PDB entry 6LA8 | X-ray diffraction, 3.40 A resolution | chains J and K of the 19 polymer chains in the assembly

[Chain J]
Molecule: 349-nt DNA strand
Organism: other sequences
Sequence (349 nucleotides; each row starts with the number of its first residue):
     1 CGCTGGTTTT TTTTTTCATG TGCCGGTCTC ACACGTGCCT GGAGACTAGT AAGCGCTTCT
    61 AGTGGCGGTT AAAACGCGGT AGACAGCGCG TACGTGCGTT TAAGCGGTGC TAGAGCTGTC
   121 TACGACCAAT TGAGCGGCCT CGGCACCGGG ATGCGTTTTT TTTTTCATAC TCGAGCATGC
   181 TTTTTTTTTT CATGTGCCGG TCTCACACGT GCCTGGAGAC TAGTAAGCGC TTCTAGTGGC
   241 GGTTAAAACG CGGTAGACAG CGCGTACGTG CGTTTAAGCG GTGCTAGAGC TGTCTACGAC
   301 CAATTGAGCG GCCTCGGCAC CGGGATGCGT TTTTTTTTTC CAGCGGTAC
Metal / ion sites: K+ site 1 near DT60 (its only coordinating residue here); Ca2+ site 1 near DG134 (its only coordinating residue here); K+ site 2: DT234, DA235; Ca2+ site 2: DT275 (shared with 1 residue of chain I); Ca2+ site 3 near DT336 (its only coordinating residue here)

[Chain K]
Molecule: Histone H3.1
Organism: Homo sapiens
UniProt: P68431 (H31_HUMAN); residues 0-135 here correspond to UniProt positions 1-136 (UniProt number = residue number + 1)
Sequence (136 residues; numbered 0 to 135; the number before each row is that of its first residue; numbering starts at 0):
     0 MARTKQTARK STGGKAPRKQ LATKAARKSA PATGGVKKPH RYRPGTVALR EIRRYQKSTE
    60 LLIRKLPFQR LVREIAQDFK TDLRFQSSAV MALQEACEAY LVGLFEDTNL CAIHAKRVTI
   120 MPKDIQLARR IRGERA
Not modelled in the structure: 0-36
Curated features (UniProtKB/Swiss-Prot):
  - modified residue: Arg2 (Asymmetric dimethylarginine), Thr3 (Phosphothreonine), Lys4 (Allysine), Gln5 (5-glutamyl dopamine), Thr6 (Phosphothreonine), Arg8 (Citrulline), Lys9 (N6,N6,N6-trimethyllysine), Ser10 (ADP-ribosylserine), Thr11 (Phosphothreonine), Lys14 (N6-(2-hydroxyisobutyryl)lysine), Arg17 (Asymmetric dimethylarginine), Lys18 (N6-(2-hydroxyisobutyryl)lysine), Lys23 (N6-(2-hydroxyisobutyryl)lysine), Arg26 (Citrulline), Lys27 (N6,N6,N6-trimethyllysine), Ser28 (ADP-ribosylserine), Lys36 (N6,N6,N6-trimethyllysine), Lys37 (N6-methyllysine), Tyr41 (Phosphotyrosine), Lys56 (N6,N6,N6-trimethyllysine) and 8 more in UniProt
  - lipidation: Lys18 (N6-decanoyllysine)

[How chain J and chain K interact]
Pairs across the interface - 27 pairs, chain J then chain K:
  DT19(J) - His39(K)  sugar contact
  DT19(J) - Tyr41(K)  sugar contact
  DG20(J) - Tyr41(K)  sugar contact
  DT21(J) - Arg49(K)  salt bridge to the phosphate
  DG22(J) - Lys56(K)  salt bridge to the phosphate
  DG94(J) - Pro43(K)  phosphate contact
  DG94(J) - Gly44(K)  hydrogen bond to the phosphate
  DT95(J) - Arg40(K)  hydrogen bond to the base
  DT95(J) - Tyr41(K)  sugar contact
  DT95(J) - Arg42(K)  phosphate contact
  DT95(J) - Pro43(K)  sugar contact
  DT95(J) - Gly44(K)  hydrogen bond to the phosphate
  DT95(J) - Thr45(K)  hydrogen bond to the phosphate
  DT95(J) - Val46(K)  hydrogen bond to the phosphate
  DT95(J) - Ala47(K)  hydrogen bond to the phosphate
  DG96(J) - His39(K)  sugar contact
  DG96(J) - Arg40(K)  sugar contact
  DG96(J) - Tyr41(K)  hydrogen bond to the phosphate
  DG96(J) - Val46(K)  phosphate contact
  DA103(J) - Arg63(K)  sugar contact
  DA103(J) - Pro66(K)  phosphate contact
  DA103(J) - Arg69(K)  salt bridge to the phosphate
  DG104(J) - Arg63(K)  phosphate contact
  DG104(J) - Lys64(K)  hydrogen bond to the phosphate
  DG104(J) - Leu65(K)  hydrogen bond to the phosphate
  DA112(J) - Arg83(K)  sugar contact
  DG113(J) - Arg83(K)  sugar contact
Other interface residues (no listed pair), chain J (14 interface residues in all): DA18, DC93, DG115
Other interface residues (no listed pair), chain K (21 interface residues in all): Lys37, Asp81, Gln85, Thr118

[Overview]
The interface between chain J and chain K involves 14 residues on one side and 21 on the other, with 9
hydrogen bonds and 3 salt bridges. Among the polar pairs are DT95(J)-Arg40(K), DG94(J)-Gly44(K) and
DT95(J)-Gly44(K). DT234(J) and DA235(J) coordinate K+ site 2.
Here chain J is a 349-nt DNA strand (other sequences) and chain K is Histone H3.1 (Homo sapiens). Entry 6LA8
(349 bp di-nucleosome harboring cohesive DNA termini assembled with linker histone H1.0) was determined by
X-ray diffraction together with 6LA9, 6M3V and 6M44 from the same study.
